PDB entry 6OV7 | X-ray diffraction, 1.71 A resolution | chains A and C

[Chain A]
Protein: Golgi-associated PDZ and coiled-coil motif-containing protein
Source organism: Homo sapiens
UniProtKB: Q9HD26 (GOPC_HUMAN); residues 276-362 here correspond to UniProt positions 284-370 (UniProt number = residue number + 8)
Amino-acid sequence (87 residues; numbered 276 to 362; the number before each row is that of its first residue):
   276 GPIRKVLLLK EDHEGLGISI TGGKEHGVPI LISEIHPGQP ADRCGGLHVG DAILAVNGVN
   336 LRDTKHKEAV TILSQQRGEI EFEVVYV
What the authors report for this chain:
  - conformationally variable residues (loop rearrangement): L284 to E289

[Chain C]
Protein: kCAL01 peptide
Amino-acid sequence (10 residues; numbered 1 to 10; the number before each row is that of its first residue):
     1 ANSRWQVTRV
Unresolved in the structure: 1

[How chain A and chain C interact]
Contacting residue pairs (28):
  G290(A) with V10(C)
  L291(A) with V10(C), hydrogen bond (backbone-backbone)
  G292(A) with V10(C), hydrogen bond (backbone-backbone)
  I293(A) with R9(C); V10(C), hydrogen bond (backbone-backbone)
  S294(A) with T8(C); R9(C)
  I295(A) with Q6(C); V7(C); T8(C), hydrogen bond (backbone-backbone)
  T296(A) with W5(C); Q6(C), hydrogen bond (side chain-backbone); V7(C)
  G297(A) with W5(C); Q6(C)
  E300(A) with Q6(C), hydrogen bond
  H301(A) with R4(C); W5(C); Q6(C), hydrogen bond
  V303(A) with W5(C), hydrophobic
  L306(A) with W5(C), hydrophobic
  S308(A) with V7(C)
  H311(A) with R9(C)
  H341(A) with Q6(C); T8(C), hydrogen bond
  V345(A) with T8(C); V10(C), hydrophobic
  S349(A) with V10(C)
Also at the interface, not in a pair above, chain A (19 interface residues in all): Q314, L348
Interface features reported in the paper:
  - interface residues, chain A: L291(A), I293(A), I295(A), T296(A), E300(A), H301(A), S308(A), H311(A), H341(A), V345(A), L348(A)
  - interface residues, chain A: S349(A) (from molecular simulation)

[In short]
19 residues of chain A face 7 of chain C across their interface, with 8 hydrogen bonds. Among the polar pairs
are L291(A)-V10(C), T296(A)-Q6(C) and E300(A)-Q6(C). From the paper: interface residues L291(A), I293(A) and
I295(A) among others; conformational variability at L284(A).
Chain A is Golgi-associated PDZ and coiled-coil motif-containing protein (Homo sapiens) and chain C is kCAL01
peptide; the structure, CFTR Associated Ligand (CAL) PDZ domain bound to peptide kCAL01, was determined by
X-ray diffraction.
